Entry 8ZP5 (electron microscopy, 2.98 A resolution); this record covers chains A and D of the 8 polymer chains in the assembly.

Chain A:
Name: Origin recognition complex subunit 1
Organism: Saccharomyces cerevisiae S288C
UniProtKB: P54784 (ORC1_YEAST); residue numbers follow UniProt; this construct covers 1-914
Chain sequence (914 residues; numbered 1 to 914; the number before each row is that of its first residue):
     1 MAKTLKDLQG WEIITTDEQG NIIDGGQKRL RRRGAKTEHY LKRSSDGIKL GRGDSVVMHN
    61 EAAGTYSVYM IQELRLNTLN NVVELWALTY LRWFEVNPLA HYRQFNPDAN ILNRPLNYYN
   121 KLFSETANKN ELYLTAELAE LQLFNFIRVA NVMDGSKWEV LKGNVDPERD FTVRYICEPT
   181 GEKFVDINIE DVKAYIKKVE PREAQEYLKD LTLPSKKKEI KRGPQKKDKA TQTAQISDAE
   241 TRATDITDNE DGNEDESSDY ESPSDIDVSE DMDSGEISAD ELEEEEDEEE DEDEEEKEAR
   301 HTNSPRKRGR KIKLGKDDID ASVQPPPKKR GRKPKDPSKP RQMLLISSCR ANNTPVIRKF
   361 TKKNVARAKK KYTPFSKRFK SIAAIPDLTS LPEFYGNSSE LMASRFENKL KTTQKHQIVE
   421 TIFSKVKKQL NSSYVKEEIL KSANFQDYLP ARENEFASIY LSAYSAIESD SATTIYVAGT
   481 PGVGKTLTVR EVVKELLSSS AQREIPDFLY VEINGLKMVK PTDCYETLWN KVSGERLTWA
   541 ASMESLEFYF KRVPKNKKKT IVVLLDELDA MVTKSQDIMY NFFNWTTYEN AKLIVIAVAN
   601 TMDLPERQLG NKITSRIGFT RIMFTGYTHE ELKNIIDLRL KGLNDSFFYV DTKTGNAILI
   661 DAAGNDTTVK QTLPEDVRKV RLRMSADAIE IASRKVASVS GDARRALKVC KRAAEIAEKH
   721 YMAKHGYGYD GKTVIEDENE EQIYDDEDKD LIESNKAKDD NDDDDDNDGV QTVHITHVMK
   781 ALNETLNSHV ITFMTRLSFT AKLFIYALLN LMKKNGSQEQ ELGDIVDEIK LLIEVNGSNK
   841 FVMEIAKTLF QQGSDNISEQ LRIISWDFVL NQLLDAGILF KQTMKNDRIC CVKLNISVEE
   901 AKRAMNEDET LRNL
Unresolved in the structure: 1-354, 435-447, 661-675, 731-768
Curated features (UniProtKB/Swiss-Prot):
  - binding site (ATP): Val435, Gly479 to Leu487, Glu567, Asn600, Arg704, Gly726 to Thr733
  - binding site (Mg(2+)): Asp566, Glu567
  - modified residue: Ser237 (Phosphoserine)
Metal / ion sites: Mg2+: Thr486 (together with ATP-gamma-S)
Small-molecule neighbours: ATP-gamma-S (AGS; phosphothiophosphoric acid-adenylate ester): Asn431, Ser432, Tyr448, Leu449, Pro450, Arg452, Thr480, Pro481, Gly482, Val483, Gly484, Lys485, Thr486, Leu487, Glu567, Asn600, Tyr627, Ile635, Arg639, Ala703, Arg704, Leu707

Chain D:
Name: Origin recognition complex subunit 4
Organism: Saccharomyces cerevisiae S288C
UniProtKB: P54791 (ORC4_YEAST); numbering as in UniProt (aligned over 1-529)
Chain sequence (529 residues; numbered 1 to 529; the number before each row is that of its first residue):
     1 MTISEARLSP QVNLLPIKRH SNEEVEETAA ILKKRTIDNE KCKDSDPGFG SLQRRLLQQL
    61 YGTLPTDEKI IFTYLQDCQQ EIDRIIKQSI IQKESHSVIL VGPRQSYKTY LLDYELSLLQ
   121 QSYKEQFITI RLNGFIHSEQ TAINGIATQL EQQLQKIHGS EEKIDDTSLE TISSGSLTEV
   181 FEKILLLLDS TTKTRNEDSG EVDRESITKI TVVFIFDEID TFAGPVRQTL LYNLFDMVEH
   241 SRVPVCIFGC TTKLNILEYL EKRVKSRFSQ RVIYMPQIQN LDDMVDAVRN LLTVRSEISP
   301 WVSQWNETLE KELSDPRSNL NRHIRMNFET FRSLPTLKNS IIPLVATSKN FGSLCTAIKS
   361 CSFLDIYNKN QLSNNLTGRL QSLSDLELAI LISAARVALR AKDGSFNFNL AYAEYEKMIK
   421 AINSRIPTVA PTTNVGTGQS TFSIDNTIKL WLKKDVKNVW ENLVQLDFFT EKSAVGLRDN
   481 ATAAFYASNY QFQGTMIPFD LRSYQMQIIL QELRRIIPKS NMYYSWTQL
Unresolved in the structure: 1-45, 159-170, 191-205, 427-445
Curated features (UniProtKB/Swiss-Prot):
  - modified residue: Ser9 (Phosphoserine)
Metal / ion sites: Mg2+: Thr109 (together with ATP-gamma-S)
Small-molecule neighbours:
  - ATP-gamma-S (AGS; phosphothiophosphoric acid-adenylate ester), molecule 1: Tyr61, Gly62, Lys69, Pro103, Arg104, Gln105, Ser106, Tyr107, Lys108, Thr109, Tyr110, Asp113, Glu218, Thr252, Pro335, Lys338
  - ATP-gamma-S (AGS), molecule 2: His240, Arg263, Arg267

Chain A / chain D interface:
Contacting residue pairs (168):
  Ala366(A) - Gly175(D)
  Ala366(A) - Ser176(D)
  Ala368(A) - Ser176(D)
  Ala368(A) - Glu179(D)
  Ala403(A) - Leu186(D)  hydrophobic
  Phe406(A) - Lys183(D)
  Phe406(A) - Leu187(D)
  Glu407(A) - Lys209(D)
  Lys409(A) - Leu154(D)
  Lys409(A) - His158(D)  hydrogen bond (backbone-side chain)
  Lys409(A) - Ile172(D)
  Lys409(A) - Leu187(D)
  Leu410(A) - Leu154(D)  hydrophobic
  Leu410(A) - Leu187(D)  hydrophobic
  Leu410(A) - Leu188(D)  hydrophobic
  Leu410(A) - Lys209(D)
  Leu410(A) - Ile210(D)  hydrogen bond (backbone-backbone)
  Leu410(A) - Val243(D)  hydrophobic
  Lys411(A) - His158(D)
  Lys411(A) - Ile207(D)
  Lys411(A) - Thr208(D)
  Lys411(A) - Lys209(D)
  Thr412(A) - Glu125(D)
  Thr412(A) - Ile207(D)
  Thr412(A) - Thr208(D)  hydrogen bond (backbone-backbone)
  Thr412(A) - Ile210(D)
  Thr413(A) - Ser206(D)
  Gln414(A) - Glu125(D)
  Gln414(A) - Gln126(D)  hydrogen bond (backbone-side chain)
  Gln414(A) - Thr208(D)
  Lys415(A) - Ile91(D)  hydrogen bond (side chain-backbone)
  Lys415(A) - Lys93(D)
  Lys415(A) - Gln126(D)
  Lys415(A) - Thr208(D)
  His416(A) - Gln126(D)
  Ile418(A) - Ile91(D)
  Lys427(A) - Glu94(D)  salt bridge
  Ser432(A) - Glu239(D)  hydrogen bond
  Ser432(A) - His240(D)
  Ser433(A) - Glu239(D)
  Ser433(A) - His240(D)
  Pro481(A) - Lys262(D)
  Asn514(A) - Tyr232(D)  hydrogen bond
  Gly515(A) - Arg227(D)  hydrogen bond (backbone-side chain)
  Leu516(A) - Thr229(D)  hydrogen bond (backbone-side chain)
  Leu516(A) - Tyr232(D)  hydrophobic
  Leu516(A) - Asn233(D)  hydrogen bond (backbone-side chain)
  Leu516(A) - Glu261(D)
  Leu516(A) - Arg263(D)
  Lys517(A) - Phe181(D)
  Lys517(A) - Leu185(D)
  Lys517(A) - Asp189(D)  salt bridge
  Lys517(A) - Asn233(D)
  Lys517(A) - Asp236(D)  salt bridge
  Met518(A) - Phe181(D)
  Val519(A) - Leu177(D)  hydrophobic
  Val519(A) - Phe181(D)  hydrophobic
  Val519(A) - Arg227(D)
  Asp523(A) - Thr178(D)  hydrogen bond
  Arg536(A) - Glu179(D)  salt bridge
  Glu567(A) - Tyr232(D)  hydrogen bond
  Glu567(A) - Arg263(D)
  Glu567(A) - Arg267(D)  salt bridge
  Asp569(A) - Arg263(D)  salt bridge
  Ala570(A) - Arg227(D)
  Asn600(A) - Lys262(D)
  Asn600(A) - Arg263(D)
  Arg704(A) - Glu239(D)
  Arg704(A) - Ser266(D)  hydrogen bond
  Arg704(A) - Arg267(D)
  Arg705(A) - Ser269(D)
  Arg705(A) - Gln270(D)  hydrogen bond
  Lys708(A) - Glu239(D)  salt bridge
  Lys708(A) - Ser266(D)
  Lys708(A) - Phe268(D)
  Lys708(A) - Ser269(D)
  Lys711(A) - Glu94(D)
  Arg712(A) - Arg271(D)
  Glu715(A) - Arg84(D)
  Glu715(A) - Gln88(D)  hydrogen bond
  Glu715(A) - His96(D)
  Glu718(A) - Arg84(D)  salt bridge
  Glu718(A) - Gln88(D)
  Lys719(A) - Arg84(D)
  Met722(A) - Arg84(D)
  Tyr729(A) - Arg84(D)  hydrogen bond
  Tyr729(A) - Lys87(D)
  Tyr729(A) - Gln88(D)
  Tyr729(A) - Gln92(D)
  Asp730(A) - Ile91(D)
  Asp730(A) - Tyr123(D)  hydrogen bond
  Thr785(A) - Gln270(D)
  His789(A) - Leu254(D)
  His789(A) - Tyr274(D)
  Val790(A) - Leu254(D)  hydrophobic
  Phe793(A) - Leu254(D)  hydrophobic
  Phe793(A) - Gln277(D)
  Arg796(A) - Gln277(D)
  Arg796(A) - Ile278(D)
  Arg796(A) - Gln279(D)  hydrogen bond
  Arg796(A) - Arg332(D)  hydrogen bond (backbone-side chain)
  Leu797(A) - Gln277(D)
  Leu797(A) - Arg332(D)  hydrogen bond (backbone-side chain)
  Ser798(A) - Glu329(D)
  Ser798(A) - Thr330(D)
  Ser798(A) - Arg332(D)
  Phe799(A) - Glu329(D)  hydrogen bond (backbone-backbone)
  Thr800(A) - Glu329(D)  hydrogen bond (backbone-backbone)
  Thr800(A) - Thr330(D)
  Lys830(A) - Arg515(D)
  Phe841(A) - Glu329(D)
  Ile845(A) - Glu329(D)
  Thr848(A) - Thr330(D)
  Gln852(A) - Met326(D)
  Gln852(A) - Asn368(D)
  Gly853(A) - Arg322(D)
  Gly853(A) - Met326(D)
  Ser854(A) - Asp365(D)
  Asn856(A) - Lys369(D)  hydrogen bond (backbone-side chain)
  Ile857(A) - Lys369(D)
  Ile857(A) - Leu372(D)  hydrophobic
  Ser858(A) - Gln381(D)  hydrogen bond
  Glu859(A) - Thr377(D)
  Gln860(A) - Leu372(D)
  Gln860(A) - Asn375(D)  hydrogen bond
  Gln860(A) - Thr377(D)
  Gln860(A) - Arg515(D)
  Leu861(A) - Leu376(D)  hydrophobic
  Leu861(A) - Thr377(D)
  Leu861(A) - Ile508(D)  hydrophobic
  Leu861(A) - Glu512(D)
  Leu861(A) - Arg515(D)
  Leu861(A) - Ile516(D)  hydrophobic
  Arg862(A) - Leu376(D)
  Arg862(A) - Gln507(D)
  Arg862(A) - Glu512(D)  salt bridge
  Ile864(A) - Thr330(D)
  Ile864(A) - Phe331(D)  hydrophobic
  Ile864(A) - Leu372(D)  hydrophobic
  Ser865(A) - Thr330(D)  hydrogen bond (side chain-backbone)
  Ser865(A) - Phe331(D)
  Phe868(A) - Phe331(D)  hydrophobic
  Phe868(A) - Ser333(D)
  Val869(A) - Thr330(D)
  Leu874(A) - Lys253(D)
  Asp875(A) - Arg104(D)
  Asp875(A) - Thr252(D)  hydrogen bond (backbone-side chain)
  Asp875(A) - Lys253(D)  hydrogen bond (backbone-side chain)
  Ala876(A) - Thr252(D)
  Ala876(A) - Lys253(D)
  Ala876(A) - Leu254(D)  hydrogen bond (backbone-backbone)
  Thr883(A) - Val475(D)
  Thr883(A) - Leu477(D)  hydrogen bond (side chain-backbone)
  Met884(A) - Ala474(D)
  Met884(A) - Gly476(D)
  Lys885(A) - Asp467(D)
  Lys885(A) - Ala474(D)  hydrogen bond (backbone-backbone)
  Lys885(A) - Val475(D)
  Lys885(A) - Gly476(D)
  Lys885(A) - Gln507(D)  hydrogen bond (backbone-side chain)
  Asn886(A) - Thr470(D)
  Asn886(A) - Gln505(D)
  Asn886(A) - Met506(D)  hydrogen bond (side chain-backbone)
  Asn886(A) - Gln507(D)
  Arg888(A) - Gln507(D)
  Arg888(A) - Ile509(D)
  Arg888(A) - Glu512(D)  salt bridge
  Ile889(A) - Gln505(D)
Also at the interface, not in a pair above, chain A (93 interface residues in all): Lys369, Lys370, Met402, Val419, Ser424, Gly482, Lys520, Glu526, Asp702, Glu784, Thr792, Val826, Leu849, Gln872, Gly877, Asp887
Also at the interface, not in a pair above, chain D (94 interface residues in all): Glu81, Pro103, Ile128, Thr171, Val212, Gln228, Asn255, Phe328, Thr336

Overview:
93 residues of chain A and 94 residues of chain D are in contact; the contacts include 33 hydrogen bonds and
10 salt bridges. Among the polar pairs are Lys427(A)-Glu94(D), Lys517(A)-Asp189(D) and Lys517(A)-Asp236(D).
One ATP-gamma-S molecule is bound between chain A and chain D.
Here chain A is Origin recognition complex subunit 1 and chain D is Origin recognition complex subunit 4, both
from Saccharomyces cerevisiae S288C. Entry 8ZP5 (Cryo-EM structure of origin recognition complex (Orc5 basic
patch mutations) with ARS1 DNA bound) was determined by electron microscopy (same publication as 8ZP4 and
8ZPK).
